Entry 1PGP (X-ray diffraction, 2.50 A resolution); this record covers chain A.

# Chain A
Name: 6-phosphogluconate dehydrogenase
Source organism: Ovis aries
Notes: EC 1.1.1.44
Reference sequence: P00349 (6PGD_SHEEP); residue numbers follow UniProt; this construct covers 1-482
Amino-acid sequence (482 residues; each row starts with the number of its first residue):
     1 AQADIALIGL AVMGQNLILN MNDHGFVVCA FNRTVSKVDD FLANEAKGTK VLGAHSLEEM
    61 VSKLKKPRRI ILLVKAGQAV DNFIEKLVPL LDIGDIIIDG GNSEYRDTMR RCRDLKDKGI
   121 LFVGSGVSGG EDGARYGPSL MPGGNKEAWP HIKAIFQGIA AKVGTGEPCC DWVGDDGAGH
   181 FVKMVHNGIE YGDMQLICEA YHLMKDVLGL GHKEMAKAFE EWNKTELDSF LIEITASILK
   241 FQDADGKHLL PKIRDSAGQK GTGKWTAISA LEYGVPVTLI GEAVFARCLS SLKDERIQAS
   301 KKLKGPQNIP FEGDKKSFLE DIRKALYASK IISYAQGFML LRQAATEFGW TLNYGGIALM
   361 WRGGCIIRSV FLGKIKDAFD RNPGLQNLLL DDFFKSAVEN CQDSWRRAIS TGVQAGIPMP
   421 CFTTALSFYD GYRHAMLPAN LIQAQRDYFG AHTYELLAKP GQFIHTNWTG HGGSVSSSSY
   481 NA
Not modelled in the structure: 474-482
Ligand contacts: 6-phosphogluconic acid (6PG): N102, V127, S128, G129, G130, K183, H186, N187, E190, Y191, G258, Q259, K260, G261, T262, R287, I366, R446, F449, H452

# In short
Bound to chain A: 6-phosphogluconic acid.
Chain A is 6-phosphogluconate dehydrogenase (Ovis aries); the structure, Crystallographic study of coenzyme,
coenzyme analogue and substrate binding in 6-phosphogluconate dehydrogenase: implications for NADP specificity
..., was determined by X-ray diffraction (same publication as 1PGN, 1PGO and 1PGQ).
